PDB entry 2GM4 | X-ray diffraction, 3.50 A resolution | chains A and B of the 8 polymer chains in the assembly

== Chain A (and B) ==
Molecule: Transposon gamma-delta resolvase
Source organism: Escherichia coli
Notes: chain B of this document is another copy of the same molecule, construct and numbering; everything in this record applies to it too
Reference sequence: P03012 (TNR1_ECOLI); residues 1-183 here = UniProt positions 1-183
Chain sequence (183 residues; numbered 1 to 183; the number before each row is that of its first residue):
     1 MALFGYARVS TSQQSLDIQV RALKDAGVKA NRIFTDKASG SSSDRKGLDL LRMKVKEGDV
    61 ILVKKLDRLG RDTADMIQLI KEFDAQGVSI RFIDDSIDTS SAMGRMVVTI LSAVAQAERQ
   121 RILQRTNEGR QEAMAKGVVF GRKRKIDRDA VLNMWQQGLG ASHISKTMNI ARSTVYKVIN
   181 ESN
Disordered / not traced: 40-43 (chain B: 1, 40-43)
Construct notes: engineered mutation Ala2 (Arg in P03012), Lys56 (Glu in P03012), Ser96 (Gly in P03012), Asp98 (Ser in P03012), Ser100 (Asp in P03012), Ser101 (Gly in P03012), Ala102 (Glu in P03012), Arg105 (Lys in P03012), Gln124 (Glu in P03012)
UniProt features mapped onto this chain:
  - DNA-binding region: Ala161 to Asn180 (H-T-H motif)
  - active site: Ser10 (O-(5'-phospho-DNA)-serine intermediate)
What the authors report for this chain:
  - catalytic residues: Ser10
  - binding site for the 21-nt DNA strand: Arg119

== Chain A / chain B interface ==
Contacting residue pairs - 17 pairs, chain A then chain B:
  Asp72(A) with Lys81(B), salt bridge
  Ala74(A) with Gln78(B); Lys81(B)
  Ile77(A) with Ala74(B), hydrophobic; Ile77(B), hydrophobic
  Gln78(A) with Ala74(B)
  Lys81(A) with Asp72(B); Ala74(B)
  Met106(A) with Val114(B), hydrophobic; Ala117(B), hydrophobic
  Thr109(A) with Ala113(B)
  Ala113(A) with Met106(B); Thr109(B)
  Val114(A) with Met106(B), hydrophobic
  Ala117(A) with Met103(B), hydrophobic; Met106(B), hydrophobic
  Gln120(A) with Arg105(B)
Other interface residues (no listed pair), chain A (13 interface residues in all): Asp75, Ile110
Other interface residues (no listed pair), chain B (14 interface residues in all): Ala102, Ile110

== Summary ==
13 residues of chain A and 14 residues of chain B are in contact; the contacts include 1 salt bridge. Its one
salt-bridged contact is Asp72(A)-Lys81(B). UniProt lists active-site residue Ser10(A) on chain A. The paper
reports the catalytic residue Ser10(A); a binding site for the 21-nt DNA strand at Arg119(A).
Both chains are Transposon gamma-delta resolvase (Escherichia coli). Entry 2GM4 (An activated, tetrameric
gamma-delta resolvase: Hin chimaera bound to cleaved DNA) was determined by X-ray diffraction together with
2GM5 from the same study.
